7NQ9 - chain AAA; structure by X-ray diffraction, 1.60 A resolution.

[Chain AAA]
Protein: Bromodomain-containing protein 2
Organism: Homo sapiens
UniProt: P25440 (BRD2_HUMAN); residue numbers follow UniProt; this construct covers 344-455
Amino-acid sequence (115 residues; row label = number of the first residue in the row):
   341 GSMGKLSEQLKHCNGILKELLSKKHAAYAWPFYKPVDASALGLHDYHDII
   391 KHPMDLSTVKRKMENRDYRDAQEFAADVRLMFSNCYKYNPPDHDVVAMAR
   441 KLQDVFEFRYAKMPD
Unresolved in the structure: 341-345
Sequence notes: expression tag (341-343)
Swiss-Prot annotation at these positions:
  - mutagenesis: Val-376 (V376A: Abolished binding to histone H4 acetylated at 'Lys-12' (H4K12ac)), Leu-381 (L381A: Reduced binding to histone H4 acetylated at 'Lys-12' (H4K12ac)), Leu-383 (L383A: Reduced binding to histone H4 acetylated at 'Lys-12' (H4K12ac)), Asn-429 (N429A: Abolished binding to histone H4 acetylated at 'Lys-12' (H4K12ac))

[Overview]
From UniProt: 4 mutagenesis sites.
Chain AAA is Bromodomain-containing protein 2 (Homo sapiens); the structure, C-TERMINAL BROMODOMAIN OF HUMAN
BRD2 WITH 2-benzyl-N-cyclopropyl-6-(1-methyl-1H-1,2,3-triazol-4-yl)isonicotinamide, was determined by X-ray
diffraction (same publication as 7NQJ, 7NQ5, 7NQ7, 7NQ8 and 7NQI).
